7S1M - chains B and N of the 6 polymer chains in the assembly; structure by electron microscopy, 2.41 A resolution.

# Chain B
Name: Guanine nucleotide-binding protein G(I)/G(S)/G(T) subunit beta-1
Organism: Homo sapiens
UniProtKB: P62873 (GBB1_HUMAN); residues 2-340 here = UniProt positions 2-340
Chain sequence (340 residues; each row starts with the number of its first residue):
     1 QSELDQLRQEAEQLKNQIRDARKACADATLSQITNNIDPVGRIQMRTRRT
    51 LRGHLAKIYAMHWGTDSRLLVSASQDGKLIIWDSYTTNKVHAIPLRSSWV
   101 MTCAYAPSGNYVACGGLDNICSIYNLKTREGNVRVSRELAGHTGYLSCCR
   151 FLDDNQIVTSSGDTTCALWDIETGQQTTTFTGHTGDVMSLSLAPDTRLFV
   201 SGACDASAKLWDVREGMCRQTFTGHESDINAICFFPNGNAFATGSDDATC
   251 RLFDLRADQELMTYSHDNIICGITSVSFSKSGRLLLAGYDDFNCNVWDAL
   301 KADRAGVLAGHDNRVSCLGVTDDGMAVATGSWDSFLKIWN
Sequence notes: expression tag (1)
UniProt features mapped onto this chain:
  - modified residue: S2 (N-acetylserine), H266 (Phosphohistidine)

# Chain N
Name: Nb35
Organism: Lama glama
Chain sequence (128 residues; numbered 1 to 128; the number before each row is that of its first residue):
     1 QVQLQESGGGLVQPGGSLRLSCAASGFTFSNYKMNWVRQAPGKGLEWVSD
    51 ISQSGASISYTGSVKGRFTISRDNAKNTLYLQMNSLKPEDTAVYYCARCP
   101 APFTRDCFDVTSTTYAYRGQGTQVTVSS
Disulfide bonds: C22-C96, C99-C107

# Interface between chain B and chain N
Residue-residue contacts (21):
  R8(B) - Q120(N)
  E12(B) - Q3(N)  hydrogen bond
  K15(B) - Q1(N)
  C204(B) - Y117(N)  hydrogen bond (backbone-side chain)
  D205(B) - A116(N)
  D205(B) - Y117(N)
  A206(B) - Y117(N)  hydrogen bond (backbone-side chain)
  T223(B) - Q1(N)
  H225(B) - V2(N)
  E226(B) - V2(N)
  E226(B) - G26(N)
  E226(B) - F27(N)
  E226(B) - T28(N)  hydrogen bond (side chain-backbone)
  E226(B) - Y32(N)
  E226(B) - R98(N)  hydrogen bond (backbone-side chain)
  E226(B) - Y117(N)
  S227(B) - P100(N)  hydrogen bond (side chain-backbone)
  S227(B) - A101(N)
  S227(B) - Y117(N)
  D228(B) - Y117(N)  hydrogen bond
  D246(B) - P102(N)
Also at the interface, not in a pair above, chain B (15 interface residues in all): T184, D247, I270
Also at the interface, not in a pair above, chain N (15 interface residues in all): F103

# Overview
Chain B and chain N each contribute 15 residues to their interface, with 7 hydrogen bonds. Among the polar
pairs are E12(B)-Q3(N), C204(B)-Y117(N) and A206(B)-Y117(N).
Here chain B is Guanine nucleotide-binding protein G(I)/G(S)/G(T) subunit beta-1 (Homo sapiens) and chain N is
Nb35 (Lama glama). Entry 7S1M (Ex4-D-Ala bound to the glucagon-like peptide-1 receptor/g protein complex
(conformer 1)) was determined by electron microscopy together with 7S3I from the same study.
